Entry 8XL3 (electron microscopy, 3.02 A resolution); this record covers chains A and B of the 12 polymer chains in the assembly.

[Chain A]
Name: Propionyl-CoA carboxylase alpha chain, mitochondrial
Organism: Homo sapiens
Notes: EC 6.4.1.3
UniProtKB: P05165 (PCCA_HUMAN); residues 1-728 here = UniProt positions 1-728
Amino-acid sequence (728 residues; each row starts with the number of its first residue):
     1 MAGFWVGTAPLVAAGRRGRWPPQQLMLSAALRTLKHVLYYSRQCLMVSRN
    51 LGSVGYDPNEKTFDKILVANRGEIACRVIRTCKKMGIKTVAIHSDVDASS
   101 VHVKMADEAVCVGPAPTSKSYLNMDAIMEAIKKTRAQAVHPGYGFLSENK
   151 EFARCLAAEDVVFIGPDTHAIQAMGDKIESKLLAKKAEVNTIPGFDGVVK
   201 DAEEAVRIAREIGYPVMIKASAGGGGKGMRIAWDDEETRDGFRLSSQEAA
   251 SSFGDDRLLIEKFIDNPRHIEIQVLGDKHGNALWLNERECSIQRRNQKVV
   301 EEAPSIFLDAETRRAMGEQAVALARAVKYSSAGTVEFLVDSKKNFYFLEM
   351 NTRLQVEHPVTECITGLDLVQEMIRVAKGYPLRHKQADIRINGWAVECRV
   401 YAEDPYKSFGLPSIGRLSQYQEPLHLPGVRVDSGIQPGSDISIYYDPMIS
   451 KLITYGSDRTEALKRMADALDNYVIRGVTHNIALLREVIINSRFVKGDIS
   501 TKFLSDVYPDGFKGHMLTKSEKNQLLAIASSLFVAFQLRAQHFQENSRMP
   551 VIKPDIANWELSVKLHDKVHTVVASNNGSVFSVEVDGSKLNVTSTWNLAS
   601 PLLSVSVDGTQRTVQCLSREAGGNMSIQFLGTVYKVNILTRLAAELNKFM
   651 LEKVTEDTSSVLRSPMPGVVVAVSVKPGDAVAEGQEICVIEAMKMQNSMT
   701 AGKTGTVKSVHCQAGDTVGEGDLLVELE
Not modelled in the structure: 1-60
Covalently attached groups: biotin (BTN) linked to K694
What the authors report for this chain:
  - binding site for biotin: K694
  - post-translational modification sites: K694

[Chain B]
Name: Propionyl-CoA carboxylase beta chain, mitochondrial
Organism: Homo sapiens
Notes: EC 6.4.1.3
UniProtKB: P05166 (PCCB_HUMAN); numbering as in UniProt (aligned over 1-539)
Amino-acid sequence (539 residues; numbered 1 to 539; the number before each row is that of its first residue):
     1 MAAALRVAAVGARLSVLASGLRAAVRSLCSQATSVNERIENKRRTALLGG
    51 GQRRIDAQHKRGKLTARERISLLLDPGSFVESDMFVEHRCADFGMAADKN
   101 KFPGDSVVTGRGRINGRLVYVFSQDFTVFGGSLSGAHAQKICKIMDQAIT
   151 VGAPVIGLNDSGGARIQEGVESLAGYADIFLRNVTASGVIPQISLIMGPC
   201 AGGAVYSPALTDFTFMVKDTSYLFITGPDVVKSVTNEDVTQEELGGAKTH
   251 TTMSGVAHRAFENDVDALCNLRDFFNYLPLSSQDPAPVRECHDPSDRLVP
   301 ELDTIVPLESTKAYNMVDIIHSVVDEREFFEIMPNYAKNIIVGFARMNGR
   351 TVGIVGNQPKVASGCLDINSSVKGARFVRFCDAFNIPLITFVDVPGFLPG
   401 TAQEYGGIIRHGAKLLYAFAEATVPKVTVITRKAYGGAYDVMSSKHLCGD
   451 TNYAWPTAEIAVMGAKGAVEIIFKGHENVEAAQAEYIEKFANPFPAAVRG
   501 FVDDIIQPSSTRARICCDLDVLASKKVQRPWRKHANIPL
Not modelled in the structure: 1-32
Residues lining bound ligands:
  - biotin (BTN), molecule 1: T226, V230, S233, V234
  - biotin (BTN), molecule 2: C365, P395, G396, F397, L398, P399
What the authors report for this chain:
  - catalytic residues: G437, A438 (citing earlier work)

[How chain A and chain B interact]
Contacting residue pairs (71):
  R416(A) - E301(B)  hydrogen bond (side chain-backbone)
  R416(A) - T304(B)  hydrogen bond
  R416(A) - I305(B)
  S418(A) - E301(B)
  S418(A) - R327(B)
  Q419(A) - R327(B)
  P437(A) - E301(B)
  G438(A) - T304(B)  hydrogen bond (backbone-side chain)
  R539(A) - R289(B)
  R539(A) - E290(B)
  R539(A) - E326(B)  salt bridge
  Q541(A) - N115(B)
  H542(A) - R289(B)
  H542(A) - E290(B)  salt bridge
  F543(A) - N115(B)
  F543(A) - R117(B)
  F543(A) - V288(B)
  Q544(A) - V288(B)  hydrogen bond (backbone-backbone)
  N546(A) - D284(B)  hydrogen bond
  R548(A) - S281(B)  hydrogen bond
  R548(A) - Q283(B)  hydrogen bond
  R548(A) - D284(B)  salt bridge
  M549(A) - L118(B)  hydrophobic
  M549(A) - V151(B)
  M549(A) - L280(B)  hydrophobic
  P550(A) - R113(B)
  V551(A) - N115(B)
  V551(A) - G116(B)
  I552(A) - R113(B)
  I552(A) - G116(B)  hydrogen bond (backbone-backbone)
  P554(A) - D75(B)
  W596(A) - H292(B)
  N597(A) - H292(B)
  L598(A) - H292(B)  hydrogen bond (backbone-side chain)
  L598(A) - E326(B)
  A599(A) - H292(B)
  A599(A) - D293(B)
  R619(A) - E328(B)  salt bridge
  A621(A) - C269(B)
  A621(A) - N270(B)
  A621(A) - D273(B)
  G622(A) - D266(B)
  L642(A) - S71(B)
  L642(A) - L72(B)  hydrophobic
  A643(A) - L72(B)  hydrophobic
  L646(A) - L64(B)
  L646(A) - E68(B)
  L646(A) - L72(B)  hydrophobic
  N647(A) - V265(B)
  F649(A) - H59(B)
  F649(A) - G62(B)
  M650(A) - G62(B)
  M650(A) - L64(B)  hydrophobic
  M650(A) - N263(B)
  M650(A) - D264(B)
  K653(A) - D219(B)  salt bridge
  M666(A) - A362(B)  hydrophobic
  M693(A) - A362(B)
  M693(A) - S363(B)  hydrogen bond (backbone-side chain)
  M693(A) - C365(B)  hydrophobic
  M693(A) - L398(B)  hydrophobic
  K694(A) - T311(B)
  M695(A) - S310(B)
  M695(A) - T311(B)
  M695(A) - K312(B)
  M695(A) - A313(B)
  M695(A) - S363(B)
  M695(A) - R432(B)
  Q696(A) - T311(B)  hydrogen bond (backbone-backbone)
  N697(A) - K360(B)
  S698(A) - K312(B)
Other interface residues (no listed pair), chain A (43 interface residues in all): S99, L417, A540, L651, A692
Other interface residues (no listed pair), chain B (50 interface residues in all): K63, G152, N276, P300

[Overview]
Chain A and chain B form an interface of 43 and 50 residues respectively, with 11 hydrogen bonds and 5 salt
bridges. Polar contacts include R539(A)-E326(B), H542(A)-E290(B) and R548(A)-D284(B). Bound to chain B:
biotin. Biotin is covalently linked to K694(A). From the paper: catalytic residues G437(B) and A438(B); a
binding site for biotin at K694(A).
Here chain A is Propionyl-CoA carboxylase alpha chain, mitochondrial and chain B is Propionyl-CoA carboxylase
beta chain, mitochondrial, both from Homo sapiens. Entry 8XL3 (Structure of human propionyl-CoA carboxylase at
apo-state (PCC-Apo)) was determined by electron microscopy, deposited together with 8XL4, 8XL5, 8XL6, 8XL7 and
8XL8.
